PDB entry 7NZ0 | electron microscopy, 6.30 A resolution (low resolution: residue-level contacts below are approximate; hydrogen-bond / salt-bridge calls are withheld) | chains B and M of the 14 polymer chains in the assembly

# Chain B
Protein: Chromosome partition protein MukB
From: Photorhabdus thracensis
UniProtKB: A0A0F7LRY2 (A0A0F7LRY2_9GAMM); numbering as in UniProt (aligned over 1-1482)
Chain sequence (1482 residues; numbered 1 to 1482; the number before each row is that of its first residue):
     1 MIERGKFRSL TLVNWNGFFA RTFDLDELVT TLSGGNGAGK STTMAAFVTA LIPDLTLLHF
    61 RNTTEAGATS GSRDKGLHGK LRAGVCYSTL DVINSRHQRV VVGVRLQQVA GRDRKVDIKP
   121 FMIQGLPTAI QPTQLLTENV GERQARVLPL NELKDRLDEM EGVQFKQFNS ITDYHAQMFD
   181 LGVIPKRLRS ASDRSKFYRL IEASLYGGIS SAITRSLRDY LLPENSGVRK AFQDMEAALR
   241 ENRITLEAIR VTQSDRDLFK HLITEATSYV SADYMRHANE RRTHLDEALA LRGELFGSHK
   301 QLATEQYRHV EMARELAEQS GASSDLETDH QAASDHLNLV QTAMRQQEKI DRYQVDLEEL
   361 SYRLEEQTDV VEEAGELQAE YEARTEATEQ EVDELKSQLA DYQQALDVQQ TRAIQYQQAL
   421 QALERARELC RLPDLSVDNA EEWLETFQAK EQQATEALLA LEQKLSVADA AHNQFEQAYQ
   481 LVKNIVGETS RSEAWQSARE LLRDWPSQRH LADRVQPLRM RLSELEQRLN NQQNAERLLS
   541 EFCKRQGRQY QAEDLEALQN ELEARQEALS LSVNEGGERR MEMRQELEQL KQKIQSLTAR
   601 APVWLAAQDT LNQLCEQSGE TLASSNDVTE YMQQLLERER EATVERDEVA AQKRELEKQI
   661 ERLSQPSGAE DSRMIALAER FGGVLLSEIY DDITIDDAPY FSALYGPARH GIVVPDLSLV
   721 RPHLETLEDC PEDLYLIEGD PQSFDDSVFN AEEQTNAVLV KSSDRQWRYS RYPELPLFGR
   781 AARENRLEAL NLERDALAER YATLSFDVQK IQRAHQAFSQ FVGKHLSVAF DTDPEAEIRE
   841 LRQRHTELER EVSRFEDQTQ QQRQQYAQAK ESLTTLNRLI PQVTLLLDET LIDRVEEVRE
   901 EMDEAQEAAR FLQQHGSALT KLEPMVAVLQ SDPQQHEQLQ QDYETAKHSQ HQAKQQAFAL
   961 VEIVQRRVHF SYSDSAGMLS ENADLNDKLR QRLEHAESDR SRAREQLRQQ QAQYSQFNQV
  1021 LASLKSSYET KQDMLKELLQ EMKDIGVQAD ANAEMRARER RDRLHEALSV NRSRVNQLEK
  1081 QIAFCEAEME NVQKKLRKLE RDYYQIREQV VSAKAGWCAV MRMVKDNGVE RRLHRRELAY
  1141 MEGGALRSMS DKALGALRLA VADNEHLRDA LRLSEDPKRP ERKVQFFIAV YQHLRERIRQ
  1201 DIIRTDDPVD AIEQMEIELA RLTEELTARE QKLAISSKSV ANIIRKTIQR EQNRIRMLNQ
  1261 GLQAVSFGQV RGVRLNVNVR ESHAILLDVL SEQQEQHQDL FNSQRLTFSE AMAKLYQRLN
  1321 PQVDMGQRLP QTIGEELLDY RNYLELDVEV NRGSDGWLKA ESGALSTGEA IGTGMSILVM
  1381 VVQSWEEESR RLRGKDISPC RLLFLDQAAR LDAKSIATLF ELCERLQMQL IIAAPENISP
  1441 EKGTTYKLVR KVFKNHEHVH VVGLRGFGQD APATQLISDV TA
Unresolved in the structure: 1, 1469-1482
Sequence notes: engineered mutation Gln1407 (Glu in A0A0F7LRY2)
Ion coordination: Mg2+: Ser41 (together with ATP)
Ligand contacts:
  - ATP, molecule 1: Asn16, Gly35, Asn36, Gly37, Ala38, Gly39, Lys40, Ser41, Thr42, Gly76, Gly79, Lys80, Gln1407, Arg1450
  - ATP, molecule 2: Gln1269, Arg1352, Gly1363, Ala1364, Leu1365, Ser1366, Thr1367, Gly1368, Glu1369
  - 4'-phosphopantetheine (PNS): Arg839, Arg842, Gln843, Thr846
What the authors report for this chain:
  - mutagenesis - E1407Q: decreased catalytic activity (citing earlier work)
  - mutagenesis - S1366R, D1406A: abolished growth

# Chain M
Molecule: DNA 80 b
Sequence (30 nucleotides; row label = number of the first residue in the row):
     1 ATATATATAT ATATATATAT ATATATATAT

# Chain B / chain M interface
Pairs across the interface (17):
  Leu55(B) with DT22(M); DA23(M)
  Thr56(B) with DT22(M)
  Lys115(B) with DT22(M)
  Ser170(B) with DT24(M)
  Ile171(B) with DA23(M); DT24(M)
  Thr172(B) with DT24(M)
  Arg194(B) with DA23(M); DT24(M)
  Arg215(B) with DT14(M)
  Gln1327(B) with DT14(M); DA15(M)
  Arg1328(B) with DA15(M); DT16(M)
  Leu1329(B) with DT16(M)
  Thr1332(B) with DT16(M)
Also at the interface, not in a pair above, chain B (15 interface residues in all): Pro53, Asp54, Asn169
Also at the interface, not in a pair above, chain M (8 interface residues in all): DA17, DA25

# In short
The interface between chain B and chain M involves 15 residues on one side and 8 on the other. Chain B binds
ATP and 4'-phosphopantetheine. From the paper: S1366R and D1406A of chain B abolish growth; E1407Q of chain B
reduces catalytic activity.
Here chain B is Chromosome partition protein MukB (Photorhabdus thracensis) and chain M is DNA 80 b. Entry
7NZ0 (Cryo-EM structure of the MukBEF-MatP-DNA monomer (open conformation)) was determined by electron
microscopy (same publication as 7NYW, 7NYX, 7NYY, 7NYZ, 7NZ2, 7NZ3 and 7NZ4).
